5FKA - chains B and C of the 3 polymer chains in the assembly; structure by X-ray diffraction, 2.40 A resolution.

== Chain B ==
Protein: T cell receptor beta chain
Organism: Homo sapiens
Notes: fragment: immunoglobulin domains
Amino-acid sequence (243 residues; numbered 1 to 243; the number before each row is that of its first residue):
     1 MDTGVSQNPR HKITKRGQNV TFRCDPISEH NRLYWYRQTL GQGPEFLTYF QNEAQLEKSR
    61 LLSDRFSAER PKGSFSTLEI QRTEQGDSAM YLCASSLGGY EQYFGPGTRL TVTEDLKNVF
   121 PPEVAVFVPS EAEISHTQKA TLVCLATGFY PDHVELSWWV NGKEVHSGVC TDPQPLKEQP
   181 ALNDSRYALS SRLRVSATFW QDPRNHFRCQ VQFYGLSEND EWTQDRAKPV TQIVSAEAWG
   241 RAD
Not modelled in the structure: 1-2, 243
Disulfide bonds: Cys-24/Cys-93, Cys-144/Cys-209

== Chain C ==
Protein: Staphylococcal enterotoxin E
Organism: Staphylococcus aureus
Notes: fragment: ob domain and beta grasp domain, residues 1-233
UniProt: P12993 (ETXE_STAAU); residues 1-233 here correspond to UniProt positions 25-257 (UniProt number = residue number + 24)
Amino-acid sequence (233 residues; row label = number of the first residue in the row):
     1 SEKSEEINEK DLRKKSELQR NALSNLRQIY YYNEKAITEN KESDDQFLEN TLLFKGFFTG
    61 HPWYNDLLVD LGSKDATNKY KGKKVDLYGA YYGYQCAGGT PNKTACMYGG VTLHDNNRLT
   121 EEKKVPINLW IDGKQTTVPI DKVKTSKKEV TVQELDLQAR HYLHGKFGLY NSDSFGGKVQ
   181 RGLIVFHSSE GSTVSYDLFD AQGQYPDTLL RIYRDNKTIN SENLHIDLYL YTT
Not modelled in the structure: 1-9, 99-101
Disulfide bonds: Cys-96/Cys-106
Ion coordination: Zn2+: His-187, His-225, Asp-227

== Interface between chain B and chain C ==
Contacting residue pairs - 47 pairs, chain B then chain C:
  Ser-28(B) / Pro-62(C)
  Ser-28(B) / Trp-63(C)  hydrogen bond (backbone-side chain)
  Glu-29(B) / Trp-63(C)
  His-30(B) / Trp-63(C)  hydrogen bond (backbone-side chain)
  Asn-31(B) / Trp-63(C)
  Gln-51(B) / Tyr-94(C)
  Asn-52(B) / Trp-63(C)
  Asn-52(B) / Tyr-64(C)  hydrogen bond
  Asn-52(B) / Gly-93(C)
  Asn-52(B) / Tyr-94(C)
  Glu-53(B) / Gln-28(C)
  Glu-53(B) / Asn-33(C)
  Glu-53(B) / Trp-63(C)
  Glu-53(B) / Tyr-64(C)  hydrogen bond
  Glu-53(B) / Tyr-91(C)
  Glu-53(B) / Tyr-92(C)
  Glu-53(B) / Gly-93(C)  hydrogen bond (side chain-backbone)
  Ala-54(B) / Asn-25(C)
  Ala-54(B) / Pro-206(C)
  Gln-55(B) / Asn-21(C)
  Gln-55(B) / Ser-24(C)  hydrogen bond
  Gln-55(B) / Asn-25(C)  hydrogen bond (backbone-side chain)
  Gln-55(B) / Tyr-205(C)
  Leu-56(B) / Asn-21(C)  hydrogen bond (backbone-side chain)
  Leu-56(B) / Tyr-94(C)
  Leu-56(B) / Tyr-205(C)  hydrogen bond (backbone-side chain)
  Glu-57(B) / Asn-21(C)  hydrogen bond
  Lys-58(B) / Arg-20(C)
  Lys-58(B) / Asn-21(C)
  Asp-64(B) / Ser-174(C)  hydrogen bond (backbone-side chain)
  Asp-64(B) / Phe-175(C)
  Arg-65(B) / Phe-175(C)
  Phe-66(B) / Phe-175(C)
  Ser-67(B) / Arg-27(C)  hydrogen bond
  Ser-67(B) / Phe-175(C)
  Ala-68(B) / Arg-27(C)
  Glu-69(B) / Arg-27(C)
  Glu-69(B) / Gln-28(C)
  Glu-69(B) / Tyr-32(C)  hydrogen bond
  Arg-70(B) / Gln-28(C)  hydrogen bond (backbone-side chain)
  Arg-70(B) / Tyr-32(C)
  Arg-70(B) / Trp-63(C)
  Pro-71(B) / Tyr-32(C)
  Ser-74(B) / Trp-63(C)
  Glu-79(B) / Phe-175(C)
  Gln-81(B) / Ser-174(C)  hydrogen bond (side chain-backbone)
  Gln-81(B) / Phe-175(C)
Also at the interface, not in a pair above, chain B (25 interface residues in all): Phe-50, Gly-73
Also at the interface, not in a pair above, chain C (20 interface residues in all): Ser-172
The authors on this interface:
  - interface residues, chain C: Asn-21(C), Asn-25(C), Gln-28(C), Trp-63(C), Tyr-94(C), Ser-174(C), Phe-175(C), Pro-206(C)
  - hot spots on chain C (mutagenesis) - N21A, Q28A, Y32A, W63A, Y94A, F175A, Y205A: decreased binding to T cell receptor beta chain (chain B) (from molecular simulation)

== Overview ==
25 residues of chain B face 20 of chain C across their interface, with 15 hydrogen bonds. Among the polar
pairs are Ser-28(B)/Trp-63(C), His-30(B)/Trp-63(C) and Asn-52(B)/Tyr-64(C). The paper reports that N21A, Q28A
and Y32A of chain C, among others, reduce binding to T cell receptor beta chain (chain B); interface residues
Asn-21(C), Asn-25(C) and Gln-28(C) among others; 7 substitutions were tested in all.
Here chain B is T cell receptor beta chain (Homo sapiens) and chain C is Staphylococcal enterotoxin E
(Staphylococcus aureus). Entry 5FKA (Crystal structure of staphylococcal enterotoxin E in complex with a T
cell receptor) was determined by X-ray diffraction (same publication as 5FK9).
